Entry 6FMZ (X-ray diffraction, 1.80 A resolution); this record covers chain A.

Chain A:
Molecule: Thioredoxin glutathione reductase
Source organism: Schistosoma mansoni
Notes: EC 1.8.1.9
UniProt: G4V8J4 (G4V8J4_SCHMA); numbering as in UniProt (aligned over 1-598)
Chain sequence (598 residues; row label = number of the first residue in the row):
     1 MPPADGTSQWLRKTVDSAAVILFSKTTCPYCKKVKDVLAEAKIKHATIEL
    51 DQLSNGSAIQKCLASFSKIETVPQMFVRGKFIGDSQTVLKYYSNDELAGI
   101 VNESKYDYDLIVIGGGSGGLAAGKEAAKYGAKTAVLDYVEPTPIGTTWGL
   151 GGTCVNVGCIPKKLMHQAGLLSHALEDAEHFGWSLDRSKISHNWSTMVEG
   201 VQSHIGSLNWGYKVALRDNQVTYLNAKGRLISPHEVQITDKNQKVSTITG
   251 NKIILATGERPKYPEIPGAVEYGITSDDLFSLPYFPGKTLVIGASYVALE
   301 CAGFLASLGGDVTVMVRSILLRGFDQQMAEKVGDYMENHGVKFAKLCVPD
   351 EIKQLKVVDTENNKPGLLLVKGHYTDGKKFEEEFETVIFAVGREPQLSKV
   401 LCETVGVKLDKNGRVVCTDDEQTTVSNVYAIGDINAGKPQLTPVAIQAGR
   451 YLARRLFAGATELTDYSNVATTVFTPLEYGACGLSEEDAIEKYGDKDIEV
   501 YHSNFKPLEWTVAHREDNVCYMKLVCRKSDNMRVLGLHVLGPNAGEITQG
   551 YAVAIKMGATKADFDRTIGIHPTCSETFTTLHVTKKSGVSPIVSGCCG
Disordered / not traced: 1-5, 594-598
Differences from the reference sequence: engineered mutation C597 (Sec in G4V8J4)
Disulfide bonds: C154-C159
Ligand contacts:
  - DVQ (2-[4-(2-hydroxyethyl)piperazin-1-yl]ethanol): R322, G323, F324, T471, A481, G483, L484, S485, H538
  - FAD (flavin-adenine dinucleotide): I113, G114, G115, G116, S117, G118, G119, L136, D137, Y138, V139, G152, T153, C154, V157, G158, C159, K162, A226, K227, G228, A256, T257, G258, E259, S276, F280, Y296, V297, R393, V400, I431, G432, D433, Q440, L441, T442, P443, A445, F474, H571, P572
Reported in the primary citation:
  - binding site for DVQ: G323, F324, Y479, G483
  - catalytic residues: C28, C31, C154, C159 (citing earlier work)
  - specificity-determining residues: P439 (proposed by the authors, not directly observed)

Overview:
Ligands of chain A: flavin-adenine dinucleotide and compound DVQ. The paper reports catalytic residues C28,
C31 and C154 among others; a binding site for DVQ at G323, F324 and Y479 among others.
Chain A is Thioredoxin glutathione reductase (Schistosoma mansoni); the structure, Thioredoxin glutathione
reductase from Schistosoma mansoni in complex with 1,4-Bis(2-hydroxyethyl)piperazine, was determined by X-ray
diffraction (same publication as 6FMU, 6FP4 and 6FTC).
